Entry 5TYU (X-ray diffraction, 2.05 A resolution); this record covers chains A and P of the 4 polymer chains in the assembly.

# Chain A
Molecule: DNA-directed DNA/RNA polymerase mu
Source organism: Homo sapiens
Notes: EC 2.7.7.7
Reference sequence: Q9NP87 (DPOLM_HUMAN); residue numbers follow UniProt; this construct covers 132-397, 410-494
Sequence (356 residues; row label = number of the first residue in the row; note: 12 numbers in that range are skipped by the numbering (no residue carries them; nothing is unmodelled there)):
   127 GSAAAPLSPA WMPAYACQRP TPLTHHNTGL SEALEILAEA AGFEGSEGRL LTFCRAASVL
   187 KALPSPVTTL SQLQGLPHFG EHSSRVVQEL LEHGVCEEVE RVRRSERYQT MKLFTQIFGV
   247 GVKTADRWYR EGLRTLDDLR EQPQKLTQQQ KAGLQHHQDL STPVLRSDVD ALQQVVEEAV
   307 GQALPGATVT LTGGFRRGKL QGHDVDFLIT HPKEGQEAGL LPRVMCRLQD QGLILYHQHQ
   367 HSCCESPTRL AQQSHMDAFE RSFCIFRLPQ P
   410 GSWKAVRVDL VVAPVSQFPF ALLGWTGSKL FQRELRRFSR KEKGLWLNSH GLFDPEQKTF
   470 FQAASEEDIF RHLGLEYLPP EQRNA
Not modelled in the structure: 127-136, 365-383
Construct notes: expression tag (127-131); conflict Gly410 (Pro in Q9NP87)
Glycans and other covalent adducts: 2,3-dihydroxy-1,4-dithiobutane (DTT) linked to Cys180
Bound ions: Mn2+ site 1 near His219 (its only coordinating residue here); Na+: Thr241, Ile243, Val246 (shared with DT3(P) of chain P); Mn2+ site 2: Asp330, Asp332, Asp418 (shared with DA4(P), DT5(P) of chain P); Mn2+ site 3: Asp330, Asp332 (together with dTTP, pyrophosphate) (shared with DT5(P) of chain P); Ca2+: Asp330, Asp332, Asp418 (together with dTTP) (shared with DA4(P) of chain P)
Residues lining bound ligands:
  - : Asp330, Asp332, Asp418
  - pyrophosphate / dTTP: Gly319, Gly320, Arg323, Lys325, Gln327, Gly328, His329, Asp330, Asp332, Gly433, Trp434, Thr435, Gly436, Ser437, Lys438, Gln441
UniProt features mapped onto this chain:
  - region: Arg323 to Asp332 (Involved in ssDNA binding)
  - binding site (Mg(2+)): Asp330, Asp332, Asp418
  - site: Gly433 (Responsible for the low discrimination between dNTP and rNTP)
What the authors report for this chain:
  - conformationally variable residues (side-chain flip): His329

# Chain P
Molecule: 5-nt DNA strand
Sequence (5 nucleotides; numbered 1 to 5; the number before each row is that of its first residue):
     1 CGTAT
Bound ions: Na+: DT3 (shared with Thr241(A), Ile243(A), Val246(A) of chain A); Mn2+ site 1: DA4, DT5 (shared with Asp330(A), Asp332(A), Asp418(A) of chain A); Ca2+: DA4 (together with dTTP) (shared with Asp330(A), Asp332(A), Asp418(A) of chain A); Mn2+ site 2: DT5 (together with dTTP, pyrophosphate) (shared with Asp330(A), Asp332(A) of chain A)

# How chain A and chain P interact
Residue-residue contacts (31; chain A residue first):
  Ile243(A) with DT3(P), phosphate contact
  Phe244(A) with DT3(P), phosphate contact
  Gly245(A) with DG2(P), phosphate contact; DT3(P), hydrogen bond to the phosphate
  Val246(A) with DG2(P), hydrogen bond to the phosphate; DT3(P), hydrogen bond to the phosphate
  Gly247(A) with DG2(P), hydrogen bond to the phosphate
  Val248(A) with DG2(P), phosphate contact
  Lys249(A) with DC1(P), phosphate contact; DG2(P), phosphate contact
  Thr250(A) with DC1(P), hydrogen bond to the phosphate; DG2(P), hydrogen bond to the phosphate
  Gln275(A) with DG2(P), sugar contact
  Gly319(A) with DT5(P), phosphate contact
  Arg323(A) with DT5(P), hydrogen bond to the phosphate
  His329(A) with DA4(P), salt bridge to the phosphate
  Asp330(A) with DT5(P), phosphate contact
  Asp332(A) with DA4(P), phosphate contact; DT5(P), phosphate contact
  Phe389(A) with DT3(P), base contact; DA4(P), sugar contact
  Arg416(A) with DT3(P), phosphate contact; DA4(P), salt bridge to the phosphate
  Asp418(A) with DA4(P), phosphate contact; DT5(P), phosphate contact
  Gly433(A) with DT5(P), sugar contact
  Trp434(A) with DA4(P), phosphate contact; DT5(P), phosphate contact
  Thr435(A) with DT5(P), phosphate contact
  Gly436(A) with DT5(P), hydrogen bond to the phosphate
  Lys438(A) with DT5(P), hydrogen bond to the base
Interface residues without a listed pair, chain A (24 interface residues in all): Ser437, Gln441

# In short
The interface between chain A and chain P involves 24 residues on one side and 5 on the other, with 9 hydrogen
bonds and 2 salt bridges. Polar pairs include Lys438(A)-DT5(P), Gly245(A)-DT3(P) and Val246(A)-DG2(P). Ligands
of chain A: pyrophosphate / dTTP and compounds CA/MN. The paper reports conformational variability at
His329(A).
Here chain A is DNA-directed DNA/RNA polymerase mu (Homo sapiens) and chain P is a 5-nt DNA strand. Entry 5TYU
(DNA Polymerase Mu Reactant Complex, Mn2+ (4 min)) was determined by X-ray diffraction together with 5TXX,
5TXZ, 5TYB, 5TYC, 5TYD, 5TYE and 7 further entries from the same study.
